PDB entry 2JB3 | X-ray diffraction, 1.85 A resolution | chains A and B

# Chain A (and B)
Molecule: L-amino acid oxidase
Organism: Rhodococcus opacus
Notes: EC 1.4.3.2; chain B of this document is another copy of the same molecule, construct and numbering; everything in this record applies to it too
Reference sequence: Q8VPD4 (Q8VPD4_RHOOP); residues 2-490 here correspond to UniProt positions 46-534 (UniProt number = residue number + 44)
Sequence (489 residues; each row starts with the number of its first residue):
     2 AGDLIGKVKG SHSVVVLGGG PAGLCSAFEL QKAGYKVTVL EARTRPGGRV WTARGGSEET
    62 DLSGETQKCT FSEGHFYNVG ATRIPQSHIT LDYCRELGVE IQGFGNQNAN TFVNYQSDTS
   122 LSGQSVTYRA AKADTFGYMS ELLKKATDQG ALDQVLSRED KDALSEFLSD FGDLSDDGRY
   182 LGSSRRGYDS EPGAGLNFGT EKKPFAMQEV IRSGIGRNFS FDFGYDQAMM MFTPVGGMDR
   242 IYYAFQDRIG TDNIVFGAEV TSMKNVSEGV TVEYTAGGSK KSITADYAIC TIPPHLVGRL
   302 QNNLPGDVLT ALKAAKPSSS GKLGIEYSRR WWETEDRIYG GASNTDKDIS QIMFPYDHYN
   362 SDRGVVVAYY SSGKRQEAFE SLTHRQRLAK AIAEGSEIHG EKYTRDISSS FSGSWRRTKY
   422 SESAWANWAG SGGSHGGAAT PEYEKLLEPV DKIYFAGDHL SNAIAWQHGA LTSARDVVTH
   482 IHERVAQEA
Disordered / not traced: 2-3, 433-439, 490 (chain B: 2-3, 432-439, 489-490)
Curated features (UniProtKB/Swiss-Prot):
  - binding site (FAD): P22, A23, E42 to R44, R50, G81 to R84, V261, D459, A466 to Q468
  - binding site (substrate): R84, Q228, Y371, A466
Ligand contacts:
  - 2-aminobenzoic acid (BE2): R84, Q228, Y371, W426, A466, W467
  - FAD (flavin-adenine dinucleotide): G19, G20, G21, P22, A23, G24, L41, E42, A43, R44, G48, G49, R50, V51, V80, G81, A82, T83, R84, A259, E260, V261, T292, I293, P294, L297, S321, K323, Y371, W416, Y421, A425, W426, G458, D459, A466, W467, Q468, A471

# Chain A / chain B interface
Residue-residue contacts - 157 pairs, chain A then chain B:
  Q87(A) with N109(B), hydrogen bond; N111(B); R338(B), hydrogen bond (backbone-side chain); I339(B); Y340(B)
  S88(A) with E192(B), hydrogen bond; R338(B)
  H89(A) with E192(B), salt bridge; R338(B), hydrogen bond (backbone-side chain)
  L92(A) with Y340(B), hydrophobic; N361(B), hydrogen bond (backbone-side chain)
  D93(A) with R338(B), salt bridge
  C95(A) with N361(B)
  R96(A) with T335(B); Y340(B), hydrogen bond; N361(B), hydrogen bond
  I102(A) with Y360(B), hydrophobic; N361(B)
  G106(A) with M231(B)
  Q108(A) with Q108(B), hydrogen bond; M230(B); M231(B)
  N109(A) with Q87(B), hydrogen bond; M230(B); M231(B), hydrogen bond (side chain-backbone)
  A110(A) with A229(B), hydrophobic; M230(B), hydrogen bond (backbone-backbone)
  N111(A) with Q87(B)
  R130(A) with G225(B); Y226(B), hydrogen bond (side chain-backbone); A229(B)
  T136(A) with F168(B)
  F137(A) with F172(B), hydrophobic; F224(B), hydrophobic
  M140(A) with M140(B), hydrophobic; S141(B); L144(B), hydrophobic; F168(B), hydrophobic; L169(B), hydrophobic
  L143(A) with L153(B)
  L144(A) with M140(B), hydrophobic; L144(B)
  K146(A) with A152(B); L153(B); V156(B)
  A147(A) with A147(B), hydrophobic
  Q150(A) with A152(B), hydrogen bond (side chain-backbone)
  A152(A) with Q150(B); A152(B), hydrophobic
  L153(A) with L143(B)
  V156(A) with L143(B), hydrophobic
  L157(A) with I212(B), hydrophobic
  S158(A) with R213(B)
  D161(A) with I212(B); R213(B), salt bridge
  A164(A) with I212(B), hydrophobic
  F168(A) with T136(B); G217(B)
  D171(A) with S221(B), hydrogen bond
  F172(A) with F137(B), hydrophobic; F224(B), hydrophobic
  S185(A) with Y226(B)
  R186(A) with S221(B); F224(B)
  G188(A) with Y226(B)
  Y189(A) with Y226(B), hydrophobic
  E192(A) with S88(B), hydrogen bond; H89(B); Y226(B), hydrogen bond; H469(B)
  P193(A) with H469(B), hydrogen bond (backbone-side chain)
  G194(A) with S462(B); N463(B), hydrogen bond (backbone-backbone); T473(B)
  A195(A) with L461(B); S462(B); T473(B); S474(B); D477(B)
  G196(A) with Y444(B), hydrogen bond (backbone-side chain); L448(B); L461(B), hydrogen bond (backbone-backbone); S462(B); N463(B)
  L197(A) with A440(B), hydrophobic; L448(B), hydrophobic
  N198(A) with N463(B)
  F199(A) with A440(B), hydrophobic; N463(B)
  M208(A) with V156(B); L157(B), hydrophobic
  Q209(A) with D161(B), hydrogen bond
  I212(A) with L157(B), hydrophobic; D161(B); A164(B), hydrophobic; L165(B)
  R213(A) with S158(B); E160(B); D161(B), salt bridge
  G217(A) with F168(B)
  R218(A) with D171(B)
  S221(A) with D171(B), hydrogen bond; R186(B)
  F224(A) with F137(B), hydrophobic; F172(B), hydrophobic; R186(B)
  Y226(A) with R130(B), hydrogen bond (backbone-side chain); S185(B); G188(B); Y189(B), hydrophobic; E192(B), hydrogen bond
  A229(A) with A110(B), hydrophobic; R130(B)
  M230(A) with Q108(B); N109(B); A110(B), hydrogen bond (backbone-backbone); M230(B), hydrophobic
  M231(A) with G106(B); Q108(B); N109(B), hydrogen bond (backbone-side chain); Y340(B)
  F233(A) with Y340(B), hydrophobic; Y360(B)
  T335(A) with R96(B)
  R338(A) with Q87(B), hydrogen bond (side chain-backbone); S88(B); H89(B), hydrogen bond (side chain-backbone); D93(B), salt bridge
  I339(A) with Q87(B)
  Y340(A) with Q87(B); R96(B), hydrogen bond; M231(B); F233(B), hydrophobic
  Y360(A) with I102(B), hydrophobic; F233(B)
  N361(A) with L92(B), hydrogen bond (side chain-backbone); R96(B), hydrogen bond; I102(B)
  A440(A) with F199(B), hydrophobic
  Y444(A) with G196(B), hydrogen bond (side chain-backbone)
  E445(A) with L197(B)
  L448(A) with G196(B); L197(B), hydrophobic
  L461(A) with A195(B); G196(B), hydrogen bond (backbone-backbone)
  S462(A) with G194(B); A195(B)
  N463(A) with G194(B), hydrogen bond (backbone-backbone); G196(B), hydrogen bond (side chain-backbone); N198(B), hydrogen bond (side chain-backbone); F199(B)
  H469(A) with E192(B); P193(B), hydrogen bond (side chain-backbone)
  T473(A) with G194(B); A195(B)
  S474(A) with A195(B)
  D477(A) with A195(B)
Also at the interface, not in a pair above, chain A (82 interface residues in all): E101, Q103, G104, L165, L169, F220, G225, A464
Also at the interface, not in a pair above, chain B (82 interface residues in all): C95, Q103, G104, K146, Q209, F220, E445, A464, G470

# Summary
The chain A/chain B interface involves 82 residues from each chain, with 37 hydrogen bonds and 5 salt bridges.
Among the polar pairs are H89(A)-E192(B), D93(A)-R338(B) and D161(A)-R213(B). Chain A binds flavin-adenine
dinucleotide and 2-aminobenzoic acid.
Chain A and chain B are both L-amino acid oxidase (Rhodococcus opacus); the structure, The structure of
L-amino acid oxidase from Rhodococcus opacus in complex with o-aminobenzoate, was determined by X-ray
diffraction, deposited together with 2JAE, 2JB1 and 2JB2.
